Entry 5IJN (electron microscopy, 21.40 A resolution (very low resolution: no residue pairs are listed; an interface is given only as per-side residue counts)); this record covers chains C and G of the 26 polymer chains in the assembly.

[Chain C]
Molecule: Nuclear pore complex protein NUP93
From: Homo sapiens
UniProtKB: Q8N1F7 (NUP93_HUMAN); numbering as in UniProt (aligned over 1-819)
Amino-acid sequence (819 residues; numbered 1 to 819; the number before each row is that of its first residue):
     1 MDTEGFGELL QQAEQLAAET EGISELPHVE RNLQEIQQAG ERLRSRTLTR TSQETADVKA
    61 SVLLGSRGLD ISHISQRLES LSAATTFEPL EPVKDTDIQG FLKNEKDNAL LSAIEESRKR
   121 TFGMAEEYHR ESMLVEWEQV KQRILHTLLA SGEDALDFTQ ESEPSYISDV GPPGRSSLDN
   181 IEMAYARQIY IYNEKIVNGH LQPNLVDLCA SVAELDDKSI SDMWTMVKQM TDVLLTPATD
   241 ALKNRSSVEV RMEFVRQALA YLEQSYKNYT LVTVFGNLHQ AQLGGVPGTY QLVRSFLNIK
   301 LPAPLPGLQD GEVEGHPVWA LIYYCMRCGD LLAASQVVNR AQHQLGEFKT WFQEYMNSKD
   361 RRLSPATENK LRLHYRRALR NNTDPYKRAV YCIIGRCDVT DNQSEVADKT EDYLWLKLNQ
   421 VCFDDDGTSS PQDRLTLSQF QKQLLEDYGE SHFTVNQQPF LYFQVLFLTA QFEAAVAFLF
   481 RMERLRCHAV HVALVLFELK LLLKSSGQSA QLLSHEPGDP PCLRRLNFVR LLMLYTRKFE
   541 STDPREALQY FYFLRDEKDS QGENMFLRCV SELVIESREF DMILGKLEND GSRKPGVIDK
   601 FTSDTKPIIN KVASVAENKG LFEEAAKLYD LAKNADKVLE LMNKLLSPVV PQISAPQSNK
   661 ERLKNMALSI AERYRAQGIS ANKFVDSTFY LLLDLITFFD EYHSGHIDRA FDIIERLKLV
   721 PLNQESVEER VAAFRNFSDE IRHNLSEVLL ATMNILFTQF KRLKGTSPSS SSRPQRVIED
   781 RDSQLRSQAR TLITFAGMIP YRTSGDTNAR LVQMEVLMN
Unresolved in the structure: 43-172, 235-249, 280-281, 456-458, 505-521, 766-777, 816-819
Curated features (UniProtKB/Swiss-Prot):
  - modified residue: Thr49 (Phosphothreonine), Ser52 (Phosphoserine), Ser66 (Phosphoserine), Ser72 (Phosphoserine), Ser75 (Phosphoserine), Ser80 (Phosphoserine), Ser430 (Phosphoserine), Ser767 (Phosphoserine)

[Chain G]
Molecule: Nuclear pore complex protein NUP58
From: Homo sapiens
UniProtKB: Q9BVL2 (NUP58_HUMAN); numbering as in UniProt (aligned over 1-599)
Amino-acid sequence (599 residues; numbered 1 to 599; the number before each row is that of its first residue):
     1 MSTGFSFGSG TLGSTTVAAG GTSTGGVFSF GTGASSNPSV GLNFGNLGST STPATTSAPS
    61 SGFGTGLFGS KPATGFTLGG TNTGIATTIT TGLTLGTPAT TSAATTGFSL GFNKPAASAT
   121 PFALPITSTS ASGLTLSSAL TSTPAASTGF TLNNLGGTTA TTTTASTGLS LGGALAGLGG
   181 SLFQSTNTGT SGLGQNALGL TLGTTAATST AGNEGLGGID FSSSSDKKSD KTGTRPEDSK
   241 ALKDENLPPV ICQDVENLQK FVKEQKQVQE EISRMSSKAM LKVQEDIKAL KQLLSLAANG
   301 IQRNTLNIDK LKIETAQELK NAEIALRTQK TPPGLQHEYA APADYFRILV QQFEVQLQQY
   361 RQQIEELENH LATQANNSHI TPQDLSMAMQ KIYQTFVALA AQLQSIHENV KVLKEQYLGY
   421 RKMFLGDAVD VFETRRAEAK KWQNTPRVTT GPTPFSTMPN AAAVAMAATL TQQQQPATGP
   481 QPSLGVSFGT PFGSGIGTGL QSSGLGSSNL GGFGTSSGFG CSTTGASTFG FGTTNKPSGS
   541 LSAGFGSSST SGFNFSNPGI TASAGLTFGV SNPASAGFGT GGQLLQLKKP PAGNKRGKR
Unresolved in the structure: 1-247, 419-599
Curated features (UniProtKB/Swiss-Prot):
  - modified residue: Thr331 (Phosphothreonine)

[Chain C / chain G interface]
At this resolution (21 A) residue pairs are not listed: 5 residues of chain C and 4 of chain G lie at the interface.

[In short]
Chain C and chain G form an interface of 5 and 4 residues respectively.
Chain C is Nuclear pore complex protein NUP93 and chain G is Nuclear pore complex protein NUP58, both from
Homo sapiens; the structure, Composite structure of the inner ring of the human nuclear pore complex (32
copies of Nup205), was determined by electron microscopy, deposited together with 5IJO.
